6CV2 - chains A and D of the 4 polymer chains in the assembly; structure by electron microscopy, 2.86 A resolution.

# Chain A
Name: viral protein 1
From: Enterovirus D68
UniProt: A0A0X7Z9B1 (A0A0X7Z9B1_9ENTO); residues 1-297 here correspond to UniProt positions 565-861 (UniProt number = residue number + 564)
Amino-acid sequence (297 residues; each row starts with the number of its first residue):
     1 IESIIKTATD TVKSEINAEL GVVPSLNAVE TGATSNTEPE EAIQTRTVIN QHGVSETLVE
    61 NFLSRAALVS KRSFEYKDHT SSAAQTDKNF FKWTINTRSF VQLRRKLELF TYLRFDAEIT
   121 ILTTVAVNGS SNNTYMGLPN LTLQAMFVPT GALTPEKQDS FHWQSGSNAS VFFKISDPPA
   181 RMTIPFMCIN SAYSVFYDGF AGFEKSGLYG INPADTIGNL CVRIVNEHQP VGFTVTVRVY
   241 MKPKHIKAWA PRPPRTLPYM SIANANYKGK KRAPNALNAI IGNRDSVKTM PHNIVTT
Unresolved in the structure: 130-133, 292-297

# Chain D
Name: viral protein 4
From: Enterovirus D68
UniProt: A0A0P0DH17 (A0A0P0DH17_9ENTO); residues 1-68 here correspond to UniProt positions 2-69 (UniProt number = residue number + 1)
Amino-acid sequence (68 residues; row label = number of the first residue in the row):
     1 GAQVTRQQTG THENANIATN GSHITYNQIN FYKDSYAASA SKQDFSQDPS KFTEPVVEGL
    61 KAGAPVLK
Unresolved in the structure: 1-27, 67-68

# Interface between chain A and chain D
Pairs across the interface (49):
  Ile1(A) with Asp48(D); Ser50(D), hydrogen bond (backbone-side chain)
  Glu2(A) with Ser46(D); Gln47(D)
  Ser3(A) with Phe45(D); Ser46(D); Gln47(D), hydrogen bond (backbone-backbone)
  Ile4(A) with Phe45(D); Ser46(D)
  Ile5(A) with Phe45(D), hydrogen bond (backbone-backbone); Gln47(D)
  Lys6(A) with Phe45(D)
  Gly21(A) with Gly63(D); Pro65(D)
  Val22(A) with Gly63(D)
  Val23(A) with Gly63(D), hydrogen bond (backbone-backbone); Pro65(D), hydrophobic
  Pro24(A) with Ala62(D); Gly63(D)
  Ala28(A) with Val66(D), hydrophobic
  Thr31(A) with Val56(D)
  Gly32(A) with Pro55(D)
  Ala33(A) with Thr53(D); Glu54(D)
  Thr34(A) with Thr53(D), hydrogen bond (backbone-backbone); Glu54(D)
  Asn36(A) with Glu54(D); Leu60(D); Lys61(D), hydrogen bond (side chain-backbone)
  Glu41(A) with Ala62(D)
  Ser55(A) with Phe45(D)
  Leu58(A) with Lys42(D); Asp44(D)
  Glu60(A) with Ala40(D); Ser41(D), hydrogen bond (side chain-backbone); Lys42(D)
  Asn61(A) with Lys42(D), hydrogen bond
  Ser64(A) with Lys42(D), hydrogen bond
  Asp116(A) with Tyr36(D)
  Thr183(A) with Tyr36(D)
  Pro185(A) with Tyr36(D), hydrophobic
  Lys244(A) with Tyr36(D); Ala37(D), hydrogen bond (side chain-backbone); Ala38(D), hydrogen bond (side chain-backbone)
  His245(A) with Tyr36(D); Ala38(D); Ser39(D), hydrogen bond (side chain-backbone); Ser41(D)
  Pro251(A) with Phe52(D)
Other interface residues (no listed pair), chain A (30 interface residues in all): Val54, Ile184
Other interface residues (no listed pair), chain D (26 interface residues in all): Ser35, Ala64

# In short
Chain A and chain D form an interface of 30 and 26 residues respectively; the contacts include 12 hydrogen
bonds. Among the polar pairs are Ile1(A)-Ser50(D), Asn36(A)-Lys61(D) and Glu60(A)-Ser41(D).
Chain A is viral protein 1 and chain D is viral protein 4, both from Enterovirus D68; the structure, CryoEM
structure of human enterovirus D68 full virion, was determined by electron microscopy, deposited together with
6CV1, 6CV3, 6CV4, 6CV5 and 6CVB.
